Entry 8GRB (X-ray diffraction, 2.85 A resolution); this record covers chains A and D of the 4 polymer chains in the assembly.

Chain A:
Protein: Isocitrate dehydrogenase [NAD] subunit alpha, mitochondrial
Organism: Homo sapiens
Notes: EC 1.1.1.41
UniProt: P50213 (IDH3A_HUMAN); residues 1-339 here correspond to UniProt positions 28-366 (UniProt number = residue number + 27)
Amino-acid sequence (339 residues; row label = number of the first residue in the row):
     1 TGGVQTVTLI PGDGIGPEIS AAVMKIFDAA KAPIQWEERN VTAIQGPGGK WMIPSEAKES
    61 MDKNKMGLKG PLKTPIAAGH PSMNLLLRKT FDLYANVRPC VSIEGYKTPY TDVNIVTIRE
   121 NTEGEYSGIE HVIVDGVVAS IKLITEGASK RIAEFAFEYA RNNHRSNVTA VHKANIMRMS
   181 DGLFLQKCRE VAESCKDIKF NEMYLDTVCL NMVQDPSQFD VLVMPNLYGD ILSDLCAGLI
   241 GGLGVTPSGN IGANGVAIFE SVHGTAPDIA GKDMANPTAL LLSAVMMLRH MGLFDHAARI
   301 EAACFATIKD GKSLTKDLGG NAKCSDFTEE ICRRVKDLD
Unresolved in the structure: 1-2, 338-339
Sequence notes: engineered mutation Ala-139 (Gln166 in P50213)
Swiss-Prot annotation at these positions:
  - binding site (substrate): Arg-88, Arg-98, Arg-119
  - binding site (Mg(2+)): Asp-206, Asp-230, Asp-234
  - site (Critical for catalysis): Tyr-126, Lys-173
  - modified residue: Lys-50 (N6-succinyllysine), Thr-74 (Phosphothreonine), Lys-196 (N6-acetyllysine), Lys-316 (N6-acetyllysine), Lys-323 (N6-succinyllysine)
From the paper describing this entry:
  - mutagenesis - Q139A: increased catalytic activity
  - mutagenesis - Q139A: increased stability
  - conformationally variable residues (side-chain flip): Tyr-126
  - catalytic residues: Tyr-126, Asp-230 (proposed by the authors, not directly observed)

Chain D:
Protein: Isoform A of Isocitrate dehydrogenase [NAD] subunit beta, mitochondrial
Organism: Homo sapiens
UniProt: O43837-2 (IDH3B_HUMAN); residues 1-340 here correspond to UniProt positions 35-374 (UniProt number = residue number + 34)
Amino-acid sequence (352 residues; numbered 1 to 352; the number before each row is that of its first residue):
     1 ASRSQAEDVR VEGSFPVTML PGDGVGPELM HAVKEVFKAA AVPVEFQEHH LSEVQNMASE
    61 EKLEQVLSSM KENKVAIIGK IHTPMEYKGE LASYDMRLRR KLDLFANVVH VKSLPGYMTR
   121 HNNLDLVIIR EQTEGEYSSL EHESARGVIE CLKIVTRAKS QRIAKFAFDY ATKKGRGKVT
   181 AVHKANIMKL GDGLFLQCCE EVAELYPKIK FETMIIDNCC MQLVQNPYQF DVLVMPNLYG
   241 NIIDNLAAGL VGGAGVVPGE SYSAEYAVFE TGARHPFAQA VGRNIANPTA MLLSASNMLR
   301 HLNLEYHSSM IADAVKKVIK VGKVRTSDMG GYATCHDFTE EICRRVKDLD EN
Unresolved in the structure: 1-13, 53-61, 82-91, 352
Sequence notes: expression tag (341-352)
From the paper describing this entry:
  - catalytic residues: Lys-184 (proposed by the authors, not directly observed)

How chain A and chain D interact:
Pairs across the interface (96):
  Pro-109(A) / Arg-120(D)  hydrogen bond (backbone-side chain)
  Tyr-110(A) / Arg-120(D)
  Tyr-110(A) / His-121(D)
  Glu-125(A) / Glu-136(D)
  Glu-125(A) / Met-188(D)
  Tyr-126(A) / Lys-184(D)  hydrogen bond
  Tyr-126(A) / Ile-187(D)  hydrophobic
  Glu-130(A) / Met-188(D)
  Glu-130(A) / Lys-189(D)  hydrogen bond (side chain-backbone)
  Glu-130(A) / Leu-190(D)  hydrogen bond (side chain-backbone)
  Glu-130(A) / Gly-191(D)
  Val-132(A) / Leu-190(D)  hydrophobic
  Gly-136(A) / Thr-156(D)
  Gly-136(A) / Arg-157(D)  hydrogen bond (backbone-backbone)
  Gly-136(A) / Leu-194(D)
  Val-137(A) / Val-155(D)
  Val-137(A) / Thr-156(D)
  Val-138(A) / Lys-153(D)
  Val-138(A) / Ile-154(D)
  Val-138(A) / Val-155(D)  hydrogen bond (backbone-backbone)
  Val-138(A) / Leu-190(D)  hydrophobic
  Val-138(A) / Gly-191(D)
  Ala-139(A) / Lys-153(D)
  Ala-139(A) / Ile-154(D)  hydrophobic
  Ser-140(A) / Cys-151(D)
  Ser-140(A) / Leu-152(D)
  Ser-140(A) / Lys-153(D)  hydrogen bond (backbone-backbone)
  Ile-141(A) / Glu-150(D)
  Ile-141(A) / Cys-151(D)
  Ile-141(A) / Leu-152(D)  hydrophobic
  Lys-142(A) / Ile-149(D)
  Lys-142(A) / Glu-150(D)
  Lys-142(A) / Cys-151(D)  hydrogen bond (backbone-backbone)
  Leu-143(A) / Ile-149(D)
  Leu-143(A) / Glu-150(D)
  Ile-144(A) / Val-148(D)
  Ile-144(A) / Ile-149(D)  hydrogen bond (backbone-backbone)
  Thr-145(A) / Gly-147(D)
  Thr-145(A) / Val-148(D)
  Glu-146(A) / Gly-147(D)  hydrogen bond (backbone-backbone)
  Lys-173(A) / Tyr-137(D)
  Lys-173(A) / Leu-238(D)
  Lys-173(A) / Asn-241(D)  hydrogen bond
  Asn-175(A) / Pro-276(D)
  Ile-176(A) / Tyr-137(D)  hydrophobic
  Met-177(A) / Glu-136(D)
  Met-177(A) / Glu-141(D)
  Met-177(A) / Cys-151(D)  hydrophobic
  Arg-178(A) / Glu-141(D)
  Met-179(A) / Glu-141(D)  hydrogen bond (backbone-side chain)
  Met-179(A) / His-142(D)
  Met-179(A) / Ile-149(D)
  Ser-180(A) / Glu-141(D)  hydrogen bond
  Ser-180(A) / Ile-149(D)
  Ser-180(A) / Cys-151(D)
  Leu-183(A) / Ile-149(D)  hydrophobic
  Tyr-204(A) / Pro-276(D)  hydrophobic
  Tyr-204(A) / Phe-277(D)  hydrophobic
  Leu-205(A) / Ile-242(D)  hydrophobic
  Asp-206(A) / Asn-241(D)  hydrogen bond
  Asp-206(A) / Asn-245(D)
  Asp-206(A) / His-275(D)
  Asp-206(A) / Pro-276(D)
  Thr-207(A) / His-275(D)  hydrogen bond
  Thr-207(A) / Pro-276(D)
  Leu-210(A) / Asn-245(D)
  Leu-210(A) / Ala-248(D)  hydrophobic
  Leu-210(A) / Gly-249(D)
  Leu-210(A) / Ala-254(D)
  Leu-210(A) / Ala-273(D)  hydrophobic
  Val-213(A) / Val-224(D)  hydrophobic
  Val-213(A) / Leu-246(D)
  Val-213(A) / Gly-249(D)
  Gln-214(A) / Arg-120(D)  hydrogen bond (backbone-side chain)
  Gln-214(A) / Gly-249(D)
  Gln-214(A) / Gly-252(D)
  Gln-214(A) / Gly-253(D)
  Leu-227(A) / Leu-238(D)  hydrophobic
  Asp-230(A) / Lys-184(D)  salt bridge
  Asp-230(A) / Asp-217(D)
  Ile-231(A) / Ile-216(D)  hydrophobic
  Ile-231(A) / Asp-217(D)
  Ile-231(A) / Cys-220(D)  hydrophobic
  Ile-231(A) / Ile-242(D)  hydrophobic
  Asp-234(A) / Asp-217(D)
  Asp-234(A) / Met-221(D)
  Leu-235(A) / Val-224(D)
  Leu-235(A) / Leu-246(D)  hydrophobic
  Gly-238(A) / Met-221(D)
  Gly-238(A) / Val-224(D)
  Gly-238(A) / Gln-225(D)
  Leu-239(A) / Val-224(D)  hydrophobic
  Gly-241(A) / Gln-225(D)
  Gly-242(A) / Met-221(D)
  Gly-242(A) / Gln-225(D)
  Leu-243(A) / Met-221(D)
Other interface residues (no listed pair), chain A (46 interface residues in all): Cys-209, Asp-215, Pro-216, Tyr-228
Other interface residues (no listed pair), chain D (49 interface residues in all): Glu-143, Arg-146, Asn-218, Tyr-239, Leu-250

In short:
Chain A and chain D form an interface of 46 and 49 residues respectively; the contacts include 16 hydrogen
bonds and 1 salt bridge. Polar contacts include Asp-230(A)/Lys-184(D), Pro-109(A)/Arg-120(D) and
Tyr-126(A)/Lys-184(D). The paper reports catalytic residues Tyr-126(A), Asp-230(A) and Lys-184(D); Q139A of
chain A increases catalytic activity.
Chain A is Isocitrate dehydrogenase [NAD] subunit alpha, mitochondrial and chain D is Isoform A of Isocitrate
dehydrogenase [NAD] subunit beta, mitochondrial, both from Homo sapiens; the structure, Crystal structure of a
constitutively active mutant of the alpha beta heterodimer of human IDH3, was determined by X-ray diffraction
(same publication as 8GRD, 8GRG, 8GRU and 8GS5).
